8QH7 - chains A and B of the 4 polymer chains in the assembly; structure by X-ray diffraction, 1.85 A resolution.

== Chain A ==
Name: NADH-quinone oxidoreductase subunit E
Source organism: Aquifex aeolicus VF5
Notes: EC 7.1.1.-
UniProt: O66842 (NUOE_AQUAE); residue numbers follow UniProt; this construct covers 1-160
Chain sequence (160 residues; numbered 1 to 160; the number before each row is that of its first residue):
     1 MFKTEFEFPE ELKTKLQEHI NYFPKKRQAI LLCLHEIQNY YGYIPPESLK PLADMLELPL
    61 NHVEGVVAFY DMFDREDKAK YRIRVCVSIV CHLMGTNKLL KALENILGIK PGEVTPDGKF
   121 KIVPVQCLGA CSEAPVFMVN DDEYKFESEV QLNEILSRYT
Unresolved in the structure: 1-4
Metal / ion sites: 2Fe-2S cluster Fe: C86, C91, C127, C131; Na+: L128, E143 (shared with E137(B) of chain B)
Small-molecule neighbours: 2Fe-2S cluster (FES): C86, S88, I89, V90, C91, C127, L128, G129, A130, C131, V136
Curated features (UniProtKB/Swiss-Prot):
  - binding site ([2Fe-2S] cluster): C86, C91, C127, C131

== Chain B ==
Name: NADH-quinone oxidoreductase subunit F
Source organism: Aquifex aeolicus VF5
Notes: engineered mutation(s): 427AGHHHHHH
UniProt: O66841 (NUOF_AQUAE); residues 1-426 here = UniProt positions 1-426
Chain sequence (434 residues; each row starts with the number of its first residue):
     1 MRSYPAIPRI YAETTLNMLL KRAKKPRVHS IDEYLKDGGY QALEKALNMS PEEIIDWVDK
    61 STLRGRGGAG FPTGKKWKFA VQNPGPRYFI CNADESEPGT FKDRIIIERD PHLLIEGIII
   121 SSYAIGANEA YIYIRGEYPA GYYILRDAIE EAKKKGFLGK NILGSGFDLE IYVARGAGAY
   181 ICGEETALIE SLEGKRGHPR LKPPYPVQKG LWGKPTVVNN VETIANVPFI ISMGWEEYRY
   241 IGPSDYAGPK LFPVSGKVKK PGVYELPMNT TLREVIFKYA GGTLGNKKVK AVFSGALDCF
   301 SSEELDIPMD YSPLGFGGTG TVIVLTEEDD IVEAALKIAE FYEHETCGQC TPCRVGCYEQ
   361 ANLLEKIYKG EATEQDWEGF DFVNRNIQPT SICGLGAVAG RLIRQTLEKF PEEWEKYRKK
   421 SASLPLAGHH HHHH
Unresolved in the structure: 1-2, 420-434
Sequence notes: expression tag (427-434)
Metal / ion sites: Na+ site 1: R9 (shared with 1 residue of chain D); Na+ site 2 near E108 (its only coordinating residue here); Na+ site 3 near E129 (its only coordinating residue here); Na+ site 4: E137 (shared with L128(A), E143(A) of chain A); Na+ site 5: L169, E170; Na+ site 6: G178, E345; 4Fe-4S cluster Fe: C347, C350, C353, C393
Small-molecule neighbours:
  - AP0 (acetyl pyridine adenine dinucleotide, reduced): G67, G68, A69, F71, K76, F79, E95, S96, E97, T100, Y180, E185, Y205, P206, V207, V218, L297, G318, T319, G394
  - FNR (1-deoxy-1-(7,8-dimethyl-2,4-dioxo-3,4-dihydro-2H-benzo[g]pteridin-1-id-10(5h)-yl)-5-O-phosphonato-D-ribitol): G65, R66, G67, G68, F71, K76, N92, D94, E95, S96, Y180, I181, G183, E184, E185, V218, N219, N220, T223, G394, L395
  - 4Fe-4S cluster (SF4): I181, P199, T346, C347, G348, Q349, C350, C353, S391, I392, C393, L395, G396
Curated features (UniProtKB/Swiss-Prot):
  - binding site (NAD(+)): G65 to G74
  - binding site (FMN): G176 to T223
  - binding site ([4Fe-4S] cluster): C347, C350, C353, C393

== Interface between chain A and chain B ==
Residue-residue contacts (104):
  Y22(A) - R146(B)
  Y22(A) - I171(B)
  Y22(A) - Y172(B)
  Y22(A) - V173(B)  hydrogen bond (side chain-backbone)
  F23(A) - Y131(B)  hydrophobic
  F23(A) - Y172(B)  hydrophobic
  F23(A) - V173(B)
  F23(A) - A174(B)  hydrophobic
  P24(A) - E129(B)
  P24(A) - Y131(B)
  P24(A) - Y172(B)
  K25(A) - W212(B)
  R27(A) - E193(B)
  R27(A) - G194(B)
  R27(A) - W212(B)
  Q28(A) - Y131(B)  hydrogen bond
  Q28(A) - L192(B)  hydrogen bond (side chain-backbone)
  Q28(A) - W212(B)
  I30(A) - G194(B)
  L31(A) - R175(B)
  L31(A) - S191(B)
  L32(A) - R175(B)
  H35(A) - R175(B)
  H35(A) - G176(B)  hydrogen bond (side chain-backbone)
  H35(A) - A177(B)
  H62(A) - G194(B)  hydrogen bond (side chain-backbone)
  H62(A) - K195(B)
  G65(A) - R196(B)
  V66(A) - G194(B)
  V66(A) - R196(B)
  F69(A) - A179(B)  hydrophobic
  F69(A) - I181(B)  hydrophobic
  F69(A) - R196(B)
  F69(A) - G197(B)
  F69(A) - H198(B)
  Y70(A) - A177(B)
  Y70(A) - C182(B)  hydrophobic
  Y70(A) - S191(B)  hydrogen bond
  Y70(A) - K195(B)  hydrogen bond (side chain-backbone)
  Y70(A) - R196(B)
  Y70(A) - G197(B)  hydrogen bond (side chain-backbone)
  D71(A) - A177(B)  hydrogen bond (backbone-backbone)
  D71(A) - H344(B)  salt bridge
  M72(A) - G136(B)
  M72(A) - E137(B)
  M72(A) - A177(B)  hydrogen bond (backbone-backbone)
  M72(A) - G178(B)
  F73(A) - A177(B)  hydrophobic
  V87(A) - K337(B)
  I89(A) - P98(B)  hydrophobic
  I89(A) - A334(B)  hydrophobic
  I89(A) - K337(B)
  V90(A) - S255(B)
  V90(A) - G256(B)
  V90(A) - I323(B)  hydrophobic
  H92(A) - E333(B)  salt bridge
  H92(A) - K337(B)
  L93(A) - L325(B)  hydrophobic
  L93(A) - D329(B)
  M94(A) - G256(B)
  M94(A) - K257(B)
  M94(A) - L284(B)  hydrophobic
  Q126(A) - F341(B)
  Q126(A) - H344(B)
  Q126(A) - E345(B)
  C127(A) - E97(B)
  C127(A) - P98(B)  hydrophobic
  C127(A) - G99(B)
  C127(A) - R135(B)  hydrogen bond (backbone-side chain)
  L128(A) - R104(B)  hydrogen bond (backbone-side chain)
  L128(A) - R135(B)
  L128(A) - E137(B)
  L128(A) - Y138(B)
  G129(A) - T100(B)
  G129(A) - F101(B)
  G129(A) - R104(B)  hydrogen bond (backbone-side chain)
  G129(A) - R135(B)
  G129(A) - Y138(B)
  A130(A) - R104(B)
  C131(A) - G99(B)  hydrogen bond (side chain-backbone)
  C131(A) - T100(B)
  C131(A) - F101(B)
  C131(A) - S255(B)
  S132(A) - I10(B)
  S132(A) - F101(B)
  S132(A) - V254(B)
  S132(A) - S255(B)
  S132(A) - P261(B)
  S132(A) - G262(B)
  E133(A) - P8(B)
  E133(A) - R9(B)
  E133(A) - I10(B)
  M138(A) - E137(B)
  M138(A) - P139(B)
  D141(A) - P5(B)
  D141(A) - P139(B)
  D141(A) - Y143(B)
  D142(A) - P5(B)
  D142(A) - A6(B)  hydrogen bond (side chain-backbone)
  E143(A) - A6(B)  hydrogen bond (backbone-backbone)
  E143(A) - I7(B)
  E143(A) - P8(B)
  E143(A) - R104(B)  salt bridge
  Y144(A) - A6(B)  hydrophobic
Other interface residues (no listed pair), chain A (39 interface residues in all): S88, K145
Other interface residues (no listed pair), chain B (64 interface residues in all): S96, Y133, Y142, F293, I338, E340, C347

== Overview ==
39 residues of chain A face 64 of chain B across their interface, with 16 hydrogen bonds and 3 salt bridges.
Polar pairs include D71(A)-H344(B), H92(A)-E333(B) and E143(A)-R104(B). Chain A binds 2Fe-2S cluster. Ligands
of chain B: 4Fe-4S cluster, compound FNR and compound AP0.
Here chain A is NADH-quinone oxidoreductase subunit E and chain B is NADH-quinone oxidoreductase subunit F,
both from Aquifex aeolicus VF5. Entry 8QH7 (Crystal structure of respiratory Complex I subunits NuoEF from
Aquifex aeolicus bound to reduced 3-acetylpyridine adenine ...) was determined by X-ray diffraction, deposited
together with 8QG1, 8QGW, 8QH4 and 8QHK.
